Entry 6ONE (X-ray diffraction, 2.20 A resolution); this record covers chain A.

Chain A:
Protein: clade A/E 93TH057 HIV-1 gp120 core
Organism: Human immunodeficiency virus 1
UniProt: A0A0M3KKW9 (A0A0M3KKW9_9HIV1); the author numbering skips numbers that UniProt does not, so the offset changes along the chain: 44-124 = UniProt 1-81; 198-300 = UniProt 82-184; 317-355 = UniProt 185-223; 357-396 = UniProt 224-263; 1 more segments
Amino-acid sequence (355 residues; row label = number of the first residue in the row; note: 96 numbers in that range are skipped by the numbering (no residue carries them; nothing is unmodelled there)):
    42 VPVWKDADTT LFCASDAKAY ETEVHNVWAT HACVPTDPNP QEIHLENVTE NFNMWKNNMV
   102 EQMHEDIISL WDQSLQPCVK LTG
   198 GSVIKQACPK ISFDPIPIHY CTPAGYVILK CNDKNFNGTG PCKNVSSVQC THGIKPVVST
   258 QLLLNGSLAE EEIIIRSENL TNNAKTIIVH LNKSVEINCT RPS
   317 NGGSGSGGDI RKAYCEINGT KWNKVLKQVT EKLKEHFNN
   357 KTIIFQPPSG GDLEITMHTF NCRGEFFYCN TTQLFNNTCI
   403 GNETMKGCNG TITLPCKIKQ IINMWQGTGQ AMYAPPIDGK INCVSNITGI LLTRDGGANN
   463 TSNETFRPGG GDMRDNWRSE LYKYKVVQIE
Not modelled in the structure: 42, 317-324, 403-406, 492
Cystine bridges: Cys54-Cys74, Cys119-Cys205, Cys218-Cys247, Cys228-Cys239, Cys296-Cys331, Cys378-Cys445, Cys385-Cys418, Cys395-Cys410
Covalent attachments: N-acetylglucosamine (NAG) linked to Asn234, Asn241, Asn262, Asn276, Asn289, Asn295, Asn334, Asn355, Asn386, Asn392, Asn448
Construct notes: expression tag (42-43); engineered mutation Tyr61 (His18 in A0A0M3KKW9), His105 (Gln62 in A0A0M3KKW9), Ile108 (Val65 in A0A0M3KKW9), Thr375 (His242 in A0A0M3KKW9), Asp474 (Asn335 in A0A0M3KKW9), Met475 (Ile336 in A0A0M3KKW9), Arg476 (Lys337 in A0A0M3KKW9)
Small-molecule neighbours: MVY (methyl (3S)-3-[(4-chloro-3-fluorophenyl)carbamoyl]piperidine-1-carboxylate): Trp112, Val255, Ser256, Thr257, Asp368, Glu370, Thr375, Phe376, Asn377, Phe382, Ile424, Asn425, Met426, Trp427, Gly472, Gly473, Met475
Reported in the primary citation:
  - binding site for MVY: Trp112, Val255, Thr257, Asp368, Glu370, Thr375, Phe376, Phe382, Ile424, Asn425, Gly472 to Gly473, Met475
  - mutagenesis - D368A: increased binding to MVY
  - mutagenesis - D368R: decreased binding to MVY
  - mutagenesis - D368R/E370R, E370R: abolished binding to MVY

In short:
Ligands of chain A: compound MVY. Covalently linked N-acetylglucosamine: at Asn234, Asn241, Asn262, Asn276,
Asn289 and Asn295 and 5 more. From the paper: a binding site for MVY at Trp112, Val255 and Thr257 among
others; D368R/E370R and E370R abolish binding to MVY; 4 substitutions were tested in all.
Chain A is clade A/E 93TH057 HIV-1 gp120 core (Human immunodeficiency virus 1); the structure, Crystal
structure of HIV-1 LM/HT Clade A/E CRF01 gp120 core in complex with (S)-MCG-III-188-A01, was determined by
X-ray diffraction, deposited together with 6ONF, 6ONH, 6ONV and 6P9N.
